PDB entry 8PX2 | X-ray diffraction, 1.62 A resolution | chain A

# Chain A
Molecule: Bromodomain-containing protein 2
From: Homo sapiens
UniProtKB: P25440 (BRD2_HUMAN); residue numbers follow UniProt; this construct covers 344-455
Amino-acid sequence (115 residues; each row starts with the number of its first residue):
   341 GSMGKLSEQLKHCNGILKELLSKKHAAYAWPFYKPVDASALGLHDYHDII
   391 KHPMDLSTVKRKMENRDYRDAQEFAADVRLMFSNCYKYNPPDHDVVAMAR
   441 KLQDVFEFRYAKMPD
Not modelled in the structure: 341-342
Sequence notes: expression tag (341-343)
Ligand contacts: NUB (1,3-dimethyl-5-[1-(oxan-4-ylmethyl)benzimidazol-2-yl]pyridin-2-one): W370, P371, F372, V376, L381, L383, Y386, C425, Y428, N429, H433, V435, M438
Swiss-Prot annotation at these positions:
  - mutagenesis: V376 (V376A: Abolished binding to histone H4 acetylated at 'Lys-12' (H4K12ac)), L381 (L381A: Reduced binding to histone H4 acetylated at 'Lys-12' (H4K12ac)), L383 (L383A: Reduced binding to histone H4 acetylated at 'Lys-12' (H4K12ac)), N429 (N429A: Abolished binding to histone H4 acetylated at 'Lys-12' (H4K12ac))
Reported in the primary citation:
  - specificity-determining residues: H433 (proposed by the authors, not directly observed)

# Summary
Ligands of chain A: compound NUB. Curated annotation (UniProt) lists 4 mutagenesis sites. The paper reports
the specificity determinant H433.
Chain A is Bromodomain-containing protein 2 (Homo sapiens); the structure, C-TERMINAL BROMODOMAIN OF HUMAN
BRD2 WITH 1,3-dimethyl-5-(1-((tetrahydro-2H-pyran-4-yl)methyl)-1H-benzo[d]imidazol-2-yl)pyridin-2(1H)-one, was
determined by X-ray diffraction (same publication as 8PX8 and 8PXA).
